6EUC - chain A; structure by X-ray diffraction, 2.22 A resolution.

Chain A:
Name: Acetylcholinesterase
From: Tetronarce californica
Notes: EC 3.1.1.7
UniProt: P04058 (ACES_TETCF), isoform P04058-2; residues 4-575 here correspond to UniProt positions 25-596 (UniProt number = residue number + 21)
Sequence (572 residues; each row starts with the number of its first residue):
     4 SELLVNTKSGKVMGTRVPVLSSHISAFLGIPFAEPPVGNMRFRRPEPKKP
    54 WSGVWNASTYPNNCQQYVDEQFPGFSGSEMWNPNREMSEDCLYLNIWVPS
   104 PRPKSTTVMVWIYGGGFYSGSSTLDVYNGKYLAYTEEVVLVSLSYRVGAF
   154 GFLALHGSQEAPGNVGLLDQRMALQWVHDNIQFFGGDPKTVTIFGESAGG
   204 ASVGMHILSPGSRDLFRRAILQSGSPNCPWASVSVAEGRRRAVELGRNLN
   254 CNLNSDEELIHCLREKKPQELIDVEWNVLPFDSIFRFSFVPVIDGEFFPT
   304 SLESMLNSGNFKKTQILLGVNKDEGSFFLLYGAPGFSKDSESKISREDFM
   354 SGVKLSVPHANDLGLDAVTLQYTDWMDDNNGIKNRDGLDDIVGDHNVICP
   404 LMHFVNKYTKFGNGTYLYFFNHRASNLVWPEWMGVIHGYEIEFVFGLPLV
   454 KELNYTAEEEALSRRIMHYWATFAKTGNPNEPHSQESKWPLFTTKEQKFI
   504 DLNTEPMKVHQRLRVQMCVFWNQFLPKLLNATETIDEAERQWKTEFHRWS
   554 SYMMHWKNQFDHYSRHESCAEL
Disordered / not traced: 536-575
Swiss-Prot annotation at these positions:
  - active site: Ser200 (Acyl-ester intermediate), Glu327 (Charge relay system), His440 (Charge relay system)
  - glycosylation (N-linked (GlcNAc...) asparagine): Asn59, Asn416, Asn457, Asn533
Disulfide bonds: Cys67-Cys94, Cys254-Cys265, Cys402-Cys521
Glycans and other covalent adducts: N-acetylglucosamine (NAG) linked to Asn59, Asn416
Ligand contacts:
  - N-acetylglucosamine (NAG; 2-acetamido-2-deoxy-beta-D-glucopyranose): Glu455, Leu456, Asn457
  - RM0 (2-[(E)-hydroxyiminomethyl]-6-(5-morpholin-4-ylpentyl)pyridin-3-ol): Tyr70, Gly117, Gly118, Gly119, Tyr121, Ser200, Trp279, Phe290, Phe330, Phe331, Tyr334, His440

In short:
Bound to chain A: N-acetylglucosamine and compound RM0. N-acetylglucosamine is covalently linked to Asn59 and
Asn416. UniProt lists 3 active-site residues.
Chain A is Acetylcholinesterase (Tetronarce californica); the structure, Reactivating oxime bound to Tc AChE's
catalytic gorge, was determined by X-ray diffraction (same publication as 6EWK).
